PDB entry 3KRP | X-ray diffraction, 2.42 A resolution | chains C and D of the 4 polymer chains in the assembly

# Chain C
Protein: Geranyl diphosphate synthase small subunit
From: Mentha x piperita
Notes: EC 2.5.1.1
UniProt: Q9SBR4 (Q9SBR4_MENPI); residues 2-266 here correspond to UniProt positions 49-313 (UniProt number = residue number + 47)
Chain sequence (274 residues; numbered 1 to 274; the number before each row is that of its first residue):
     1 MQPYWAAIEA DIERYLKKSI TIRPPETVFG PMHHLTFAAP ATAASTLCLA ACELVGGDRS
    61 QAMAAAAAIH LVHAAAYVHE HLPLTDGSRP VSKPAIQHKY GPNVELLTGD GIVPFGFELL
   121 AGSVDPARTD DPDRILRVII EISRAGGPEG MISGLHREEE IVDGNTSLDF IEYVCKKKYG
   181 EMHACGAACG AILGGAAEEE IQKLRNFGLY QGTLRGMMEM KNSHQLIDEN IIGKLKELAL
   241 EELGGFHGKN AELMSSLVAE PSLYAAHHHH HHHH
Not modelled in the structure: 260-274
Sequence notes: expression tag (1, 267-274)

# Chain D
Protein: Geranyl diphosphate synthase large subunit
From: Mentha x piperita
Notes: EC 2.5.1.1
UniProt: Q9SBR3 (Q9SBR3_MENPI); residues 2-295 here correspond to UniProt positions 84-377 (UniProt number = residue number + 82)
Chain sequence (295 residues; numbered 1 to 295; the number before each row is that of its first residue):
     1 MFDFDGYMLR KAKSVNKALE AAVQMKEPLK IHESMRYSLL AGGKRVRPML CIAACELVGG
    61 DESTAMPAAC AVEMIHTMSL MHDDLPCMDN DDLRRGKPTN HMAFGESVAV LAGDALLSFA
   121 FEHVAAATKG APPERIVRVL GELAVSIGSE GLVAGQVVDV CSEGMAEVGL DHLEFIHHHK
   181 TAALLQGSVV LGAILGGGKE EEVAKLRKFA NCIGLLFQVV DDILDVTKSS KELGKTAGKD
   241 LVADKTTYPK LIGVEKSKEF ADRLNREAQE QLLHFHPHRA APLIALANYI AYRDN
Not modelled in the structure: 236-246
Sequence notes: expression tag (1)
Bound ions: Mg2+ site 1 near Asp-84 (its only coordinating residue here); Mg2+ site 2: Asp-89, Asp-91
Residues lining bound ligands: geranyl diphosphate (GPP): Gly-43, Lys-44, Val-46, Arg-47, Glu-73, His-76, Ser-79, Leu-80, Asp-83, Arg-95, Leu-152, Gln-156, Lys-180, Thr-181, Phe-217, Gln-218, Asp-221, Asn-295
From the paper describing this entry:
  - mutagenesis - D83A/D84A/D89A, R293DEL/D294DEL/N295DEL: abolished catalytic activity

# How chain C and chain D interact
Contacting residue pairs (81; chain C residue first):
  Arg-23(C) / Glu-150(D)  salt bridge
  Pro-25(C) / Val-158(D)  hydrophobic
  Thr-27(C) / Val-158(D)
  Thr-27(C) / Cys-161(D)  hydrogen bond
  Val-28(C) / Ser-149(D)
  Val-28(C) / Ala-154(D)
  Val-28(C) / Val-157(D)  hydrophobic
  Val-28(C) / Val-158(D)  hydrophobic
  Phe-29(C) / Ser-149(D)
  Met-32(C) / Ser-149(D)  hydrogen bond
  His-79(C) / Val-110(D)
  His-79(C) / Asp-114(D)  salt bridge
  Leu-84(C) / Glu-106(D)
  Leu-84(C) / Ser-107(D)
  Thr-85(C) / Pro-86(D)
  Thr-85(C) / Glu-106(D)  hydrogen bond
  Asp-86(C) / Gly-105(D)
  Asp-86(C) / Glu-106(D)  hydrogen bond (backbone-side chain)
  Ser-88(C) / Gly-105(D)
  Ser-88(C) / Glu-106(D)  hydrogen bond (side chain-backbone)
  Ser-88(C) / Ser-107(D)  hydrogen bond (side chain-backbone)
  Arg-89(C) / Ser-107(D)
  Pro-102(C) / Cys-87(D)  hydrophobic
  Asn-103(C) / Cys-87(D)
  Asn-103(C) / Met-88(D)
  Val-104(C) / Cys-161(D)  hydrophobic
  Leu-106(C) / His-82(D)
  Leu-106(C) / Leu-85(D)  hydrophobic
  Leu-106(C) / Cys-87(D)  hydrophobic
  Leu-106(C) / Met-88(D)  hydrophobic
  Leu-107(C) / Met-88(D)  hydrophobic
  Leu-107(C) / Val-153(D)
  Leu-107(C) / Gln-156(D)
  Leu-107(C) / Val-157(D)  hydrophobic
  Asp-110(C) / Met-78(D)
  Asp-110(C) / His-82(D)  salt bridge
  Asp-110(C) / Asp-114(D)
  Asp-110(C) / Leu-117(D)
  Asp-110(C) / Val-153(D)
  Gly-111(C) / Val-153(D)
  Val-113(C) / Leu-117(D)  hydrophobic
  Pro-114(C) / Ala-144(D)
  Pro-114(C) / Ile-147(D)  hydrophobic
  Phe-117(C) / Phe-121(D)  hydrophobic
  Glu-118(C) / Val-145(D)
  Ala-121(C) / Val-137(D)  hydrophobic
  Ala-121(C) / Gly-141(D)
  Val-124(C) / Val-137(D)  hydrophobic
  Pro-132(C) / Pro-133(D)  hydrophobic
  Pro-132(C) / Glu-134(D)
  Pro-132(C) / Val-137(D)
  Asp-133(C) / Pro-133(D)
  Leu-136(C) / Ala-125(D)
  Leu-136(C) / Ile-136(D)  hydrophobic
  Leu-136(C) / Val-137(D)  hydrophobic
  Leu-136(C) / Leu-140(D)  hydrophobic
  Ile-139(C) / Ala-125(D)  hydrophobic
  Ile-139(C) / Leu-140(D)  hydrophobic
  Ile-140(C) / Ala-125(D)  hydrophobic
  Ile-140(C) / Ala-126(D)  hydrophobic
  Ser-143(C) / Ser-118(D)  hydrogen bond (backbone-side chain)
  Ser-143(C) / Glu-122(D)
  Arg-144(C) / Glu-122(D)  salt bridge
  Gly-146(C) / Ser-118(D)
  Pro-148(C) / Pro-28(D)
  Pro-148(C) / His-32(D)
  Pro-148(C) / Ala-115(D)  hydrophobic
  Glu-149(C) / Lys-26(D)
  Glu-149(C) / Glu-27(D)
  Ile-152(C) / Leu-111(D)
  Ile-152(C) / Asp-114(D)
  Ile-152(C) / Ala-115(D)
  Ser-153(C) / Pro-28(D)
  Leu-155(C) / Leu-111(D)  hydrophobic
  His-156(C) / Pro-28(D)
  His-156(C) / Ile-31(D)
  His-156(C) / Leu-111(D)
  Arg-157(C) / Glu-27(D)  salt bridge
  Arg-157(C) / Pro-28(D)
  Glu-159(C) / Ser-107(D)  hydrogen bond
  Glu-159(C) / Leu-111(D)
Other interface residues (no listed pair), chain C (43 interface residues in all): Leu-82, Gly-147
Other interface residues (no listed pair), chain D (48 interface residues in all): Lys-30, Met-35, Phe-104, Val-108, Gly-148, Val-160, Phe-175

# Overview
Chain C and chain D form an interface of 43 and 48 residues respectively, with 8 hydrogen bonds and 5 salt
bridges. Polar contacts include Arg-23(C)/Glu-150(D), His-79(C)/Asp-114(D) and Asp-110(C)/His-82(D). Ligands
of chain D: geranyl diphosphate. The Mg2+ site 2 is built by Asp-89(D) and Asp-91(D). From the paper:
D83A/D84A/D89A and R293DEL/D294DEL/N295DEL of chain D abolish catalytic activity.
Here chain C is Geranyl diphosphate synthase small subunit and chain D is Geranyl diphosphate synthase large
subunit, both from Mentha x piperita. Entry 3KRP (Mint heterotetrameric geranyl pyrophosphate synthase in
complex with magnesium and GPP) was determined by X-ray diffraction together with 3KRA, 3KRC, 3KRF and 3KRO
from the same study.
